Entry 1ISG (X-ray diffraction, 2.60 A resolution); this record covers chains A and B.

# Chain A (and B)
Name: bone marrow stromal cell antigen 1
Organism: Homo sapiens
Notes: EC 3.2.2.5; fragment: Extracellular region; chain B of this document is another copy of the same molecule, construct and numbering; everything in this record applies to it too
UniProt: Q10588 (BST1_HUMAN); residues 1-265 here correspond to UniProt positions 33-297 (UniProt number = residue number + 32)
Amino-acid sequence (265 residues; each row starts with the number of its first residue):
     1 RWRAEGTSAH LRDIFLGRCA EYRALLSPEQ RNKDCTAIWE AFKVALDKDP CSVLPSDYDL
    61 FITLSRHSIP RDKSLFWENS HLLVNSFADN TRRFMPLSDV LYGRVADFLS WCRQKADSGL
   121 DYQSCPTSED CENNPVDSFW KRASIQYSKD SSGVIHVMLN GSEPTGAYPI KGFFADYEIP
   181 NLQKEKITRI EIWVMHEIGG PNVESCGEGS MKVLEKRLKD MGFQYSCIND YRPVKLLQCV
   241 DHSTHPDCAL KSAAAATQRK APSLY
Not modelled in the structure: 1, 252-265
Differences from the reference sequence: engineered mutation Asp34 (Asn66 in Q10588), Thr63 (Asn95 in Q10588), Ala116 (Asn148 in Q10588)
UniProt features mapped onto this chain:
  - binding site (NAD(+)): Trp77, Trp140, Glu178
  - binding site (nicotinamide): Trp77
  - lipidation: Ala261 (GPI-anchor amidated alanine)
  - glycosylation: Asn160 (N-linked (GlcNAc...) asparagine)
Cystine bridges: Cys19-Cys35, Cys51-Cys131, Cys112-Cys125, Cys206-Cys227, Cys239-Cys248
Covalently attached groups: N-acetylglucosamine (NAG) linked to Asn160

# Interface between chain A and chain B
Pairs across the interface - 43 pairs, chain A then chain B:
  His10(A) - Arg23(B)  hydrogen bond
  Asp13(A) - Gly17(B)
  Ile14(A) - Ala20(B)  hydrophobic
  Ile14(A) - Glu21(B)
  Gly17(A) - Asp13(B)
  Arg18(A) - Glu21(B)  salt bridge
  Ala20(A) - Ile14(B)  hydrophobic
  Glu21(A) - Ile14(B)
  Glu21(A) - Arg18(B)  salt bridge
  Arg23(A) - His10(B)  hydrogen bond
  Phe87(A) - Val240(B)  hydrophobic
  Asp89(A) - Ser86(B)
  Arg92(A) - Leu82(B)
  Arg93(A) - Val240(B)
  Arg93(A) - Asp241(B)  salt bridge
  Arg232(A) - Ser243(B)
  Arg232(A) - Leu250(B)
  Pro233(A) - Val240(B)
  Pro233(A) - Ser243(B)
  Leu236(A) - Cys239(B)
  Leu236(A) - Ser243(B)
  Leu237(A) - Leu237(B)  hydrophobic
  Leu237(A) - Val240(B)
  Cys239(A) - Leu236(B)
  Val240(A) - Phe87(B)  hydrophobic
  Val240(A) - Arg93(B)
  Val240(A) - Pro233(B)
  Val240(A) - Leu237(B)
  Asp241(A) - Arg92(B)  salt bridge
  Asp241(A) - Arg93(B)  salt bridge
  Ser243(A) - Pro233(B)
  Ser243(A) - Leu236(B)
  Asp247(A) - Leu250(B)
  Cys248(A) - Leu250(B)
  Ala249(A) - Leu250(B)
  Ala249(A) - Lys251(B)  hydrogen bond (backbone-backbone)
  Leu250(A) - Arg232(B)
  Leu250(A) - Asp247(B)
  Leu250(A) - Cys248(B)
  Leu250(A) - Ala249(B)
  Leu250(A) - Leu250(B)  hydrophobic
  Lys251(A) - Ala249(B)  hydrogen bond (backbone-backbone)
  Lys251(A) - Leu250(B)
Interface residues without a listed pair, chain A (26 interface residues in all): Ser86
Interface residues without a listed pair, chain B (29 interface residues in all): Leu16, Asp89, Lys235

# Overview
The interface between chain A and chain B involves 26 residues on one side and 29 on the other, with 4
hydrogen bonds and 5 salt bridges. Among the polar pairs are Arg18(A)-Glu21(B), Arg93(A)-Asp241(B) and
Asp241(A)-Arg92(B).
Chain A and chain B are both bone marrow stromal cell antigen 1 (Homo sapiens); the structure, Crystal
Structure Analysis of BST-1/CD157 with ATPgammaS, was determined by X-ray diffraction together with 1ISH, 1ISJ
and 1ISM from the same study.
